Entry 6F44 (electron microscopy, 4.20 A resolution (low resolution: residue-level contacts below are approximate; hydrogen-bond / salt-bridge calls are withheld)); this record covers chains U and X of the 22 polymer chains in the assembly.

Chain U:
Protein: TATA-box-binding protein
From: Saccharomyces cerevisiae (strain ATCC 204508 / S288c)
UniProtKB: P13393 (TBP_YEAST); residue numbers follow UniProt; this construct covers 1-240
Chain sequence (240 residues; numbered 1 to 240; the number before each row is that of its first residue):
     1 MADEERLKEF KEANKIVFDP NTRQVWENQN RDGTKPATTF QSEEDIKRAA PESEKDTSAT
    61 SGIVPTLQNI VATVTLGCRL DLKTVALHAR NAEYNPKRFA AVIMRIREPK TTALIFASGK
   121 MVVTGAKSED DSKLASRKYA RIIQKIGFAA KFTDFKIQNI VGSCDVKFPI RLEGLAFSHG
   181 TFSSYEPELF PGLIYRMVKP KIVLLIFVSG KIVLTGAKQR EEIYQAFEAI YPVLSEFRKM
Disordered / not traced: 1-60

Chain X:
Molecule: Non-template DNA
Sequence (81 nucleotides; each row starts with the number of its first residue):
     1 CGTCCACTAT TTTCGGCTAC TATAAATAAA TGTTTTTTTC GCAATAGTGT GTTCGCGAAG
    61 TAACCCTTCG TGGACATTTG G
Disordered / not traced: 1-4, 49-81

Interface between chain U and chain X:
Contacting residue pairs - 16 pairs, chain U then chain X:
  Thr73(U) - DT27(X)
  Thr73(U) - DA28(X)
  Lys97(U) - DT31(X)
  Phe116(U) - DT27(X)
  Phe116(U) - DA28(X)
  Lys120(U) - DA28(X)
  Gln158(U) - DA26(X)
  Gln158(U) - DT27(X)
  Asn159(U) - DA25(X)
  Asn159(U) - DA26(X)
  Phe190(U) - DA22(X)
  Ile194(U) - DT23(X)
  Val203(U) - DA24(X)
  Val203(U) - DA25(X)
  Thr215(U) - DA24(X)
  Gly216(U) - DA25(X)
Also at the interface, not in a pair above, chain U (15 interface residues in all): Val71, Lys156, Val161, Lys218
Also at the interface, not in a pair above, chain X (9 interface residues in all): DA29

Summary:
Chain U and chain X form an interface of 15 and 9 residues respectively.
Here chain U is TATA-box-binding protein (Saccharomyces cerevisiae (strain ATCC 204508 / S288c)) and chain X
is Non-template DNA. Entry 6F44 (RNA Polymerase III closed complex CC2) was determined by electron microscopy
(same publication as 6F40, 6F41 and 6F42).
